PDB entry 4YIA | X-ray diffraction, 1.58 A resolution | chains A and B

# Chain A
Molecule: Thyroxine-binding globulin
Organism: Homo sapiens
UniProt: P05543 (THBG_HUMAN); aligned to UniProt positions 1-375 over residues -19 to 355 (the alignment contains insertions or deletions, so no single offset holds)
Sequence (375 residues; each row starts with the number of its first residue; numbers below 1 keep their minus sign (Met-19 is residue -19)):
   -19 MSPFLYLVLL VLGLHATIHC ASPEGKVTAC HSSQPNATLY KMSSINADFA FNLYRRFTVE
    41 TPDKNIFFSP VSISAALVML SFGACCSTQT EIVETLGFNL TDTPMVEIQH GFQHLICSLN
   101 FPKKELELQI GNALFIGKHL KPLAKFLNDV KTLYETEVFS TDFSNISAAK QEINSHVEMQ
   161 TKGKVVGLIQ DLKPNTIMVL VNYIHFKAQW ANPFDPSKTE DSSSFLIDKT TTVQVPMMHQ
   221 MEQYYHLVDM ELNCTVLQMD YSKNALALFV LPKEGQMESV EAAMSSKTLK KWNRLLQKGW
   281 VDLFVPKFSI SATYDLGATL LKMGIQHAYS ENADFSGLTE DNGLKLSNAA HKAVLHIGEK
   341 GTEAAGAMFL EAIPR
Not modelled in the structure: -19 to 18
Ion coordination: Na+ site 1 near Ser140 (its only coordinating residue here); Ca2+: Asn192, Gln220, Glu222; Na+ site 2 near Asp321 (its only coordinating residue here)
Ligand contacts: indomethacin (IMN): Ser23, Ser24, Ala27, Gln238, Leu246, Leu248, Ser266, Leu269, Lys270, Trp272, Asn273, Leu276
Curated features (UniProtKB/Swiss-Prot):
  - binding site (thyroxine): Asn273
  - glycosylation (N-linked (GlcNAc...) asparagine): Asn16 (complex), Asn79, Ile96, Asn145, Asn233

# Chain B
Molecule: Thyroxine-binding globulin
Organism: Homo sapiens
UniProt: P05543 (THBG_HUMAN); residues 362-395 here correspond to UniProt positions 382-415 (UniProt number = residue number + 20)
Sequence (34 residues; numbered 362 to 395; the number before each row is that of its first residue):
   362 HPIIQIDRSF MLLILERSTR SILFLGKVVN PTEA
Not modelled in the structure: 395
Ligand contacts: indomethacin (IMN): Leu376, Glu377, Arg378, Arg381, Ser382
Curated features (UniProtKB/Swiss-Prot):
  - binding site (thyroxine): Arg378

# How chain A and chain B interact
Contacting residue pairs (117; chain A residue first):
  Ser23(A) - Arg381(B)  hydrogen bond (side chain-backbone)
  Ala27(A) - Ile383(B)  hydrophobic
  Ala30(A) - Leu386(B)
  Phe31(A) - Leu374(B)  hydrophobic
  Phe31(A) - Leu386(B)  hydrophobic
  Tyr34(A) - Met372(B)
  Tyr34(A) - Leu386(B)  hydrophobic
  Tyr34(A) - Lys388(B)
  Asp43(A) - Val390(B)
  Lys44(A) - Lys388(B)
  Lys44(A) - Val390(B)
  Lys44(A) - Glu394(B)  salt bridge
  Asn45(A) - Lys388(B)
  Asn45(A) - Val389(B)
  Asn45(A) - Val390(B)  hydrogen bond (side chain-backbone)
  Asn45(A) - Asn391(B)  hydrogen bond (side chain-backbone)
  Asn45(A) - Glu394(B)
  Ile46(A) - Gly387(B)
  Ile46(A) - Lys388(B)  hydrogen bond (backbone-backbone)
  Phe47(A) - Phe385(B)  hydrophobic
  Phe47(A) - Leu386(B)
  Phe48(A) - Phe385(B)
  Phe48(A) - Leu386(B)  hydrogen bond (backbone-backbone)
  Ser49(A) - Leu384(B)  hydrogen bond (side chain-backbone)
  Ser49(A) - Phe385(B)
  Pro50(A) - Ile383(B)
  Pro50(A) - Leu384(B)
  Pro50(A) - Phe385(B)
  Pro50(A) - Leu386(B)
  Val51(A) - Ile383(B)
  Val51(A) - Leu384(B)
  Leu95(A) - Thr380(B)
  Leu95(A) - Ser382(B)
  Ser98(A) - Ser379(B)  hydrogen bond
  Ser98(A) - Thr380(B)
  Leu99(A) - Glu377(B)
  Leu99(A) - Thr380(B)
  Lys103(A) - Ser379(B)
  Leu108(A) - Glu377(B)
  Ile184(A) - Phe385(B)  hydrophobic
  Phe186(A) - Ile375(B)  hydrophobic
  Phe186(A) - Leu384(B)  hydrophobic
  Phe186(A) - Phe385(B)  hydrophobic
  Ser204(A) - Asp368(B)
  Phe205(A) - Ile367(B)
  Phe205(A) - Asp368(B)
  Phe205(A) - Arg369(B)
  Phe205(A) - Phe371(B)  hydrophobic
  Phe205(A) - Val390(B)
  Phe205(A) - Pro392(B)
  Leu206(A) - Asp368(B)  hydrogen bond (backbone-backbone)
  Leu206(A) - Arg369(B)
  Leu206(A) - Ser370(B)
  Ile207(A) - Val390(B)
  Ile207(A) - Asn391(B)
  Val213(A) - Asn391(B)
  Val213(A) - Thr393(B)
  Gln214(A) - Thr393(B)
  Val215(A) - Pro392(B)  hydrophobic
  Val215(A) - Thr393(B)
  Met217(A) - Ile367(B)
  Met217(A) - Asp368(B)
  Met221(A) - His362(B)
  Thr235(A) - Ile365(B)
  Asp240(A) - Arg378(B)  salt bridge
  Asn244(A) - Glu377(B)  hydrogen bond
  Asn244(A) - Arg378(B)  hydrogen bond (backbone-backbone)
  Asn244(A) - Ser379(B)  hydrogen bond (side chain-backbone)
  Ala245(A) - Leu376(B)
  Ala245(A) - Arg378(B)
  Leu246(A) - Ile375(B)
  Leu246(A) - Leu376(B)  hydrogen bond (backbone-backbone)
  Leu246(A) - Arg378(B)
  Ala247(A) - Leu374(B)
  Leu248(A) - Met372(B)
  Leu248(A) - Leu373(B)
  Leu248(A) - Leu374(B)  hydrogen bond (backbone-backbone)
  Leu248(A) - Leu376(B)  hydrophobic
  Phe249(A) - Ile367(B)  hydrophobic
  Phe249(A) - Phe371(B)  hydrophobic
  Phe249(A) - Met372(B)
  Phe249(A) - Leu373(B)  hydrophobic
  Val250(A) - Phe371(B)
  Val250(A) - Met372(B)  hydrogen bond (backbone-backbone)
  Leu251(A) - Gln366(B)
  Leu251(A) - Arg369(B)
  Leu251(A) - Ser370(B)
  Pro252(A) - Arg369(B)  hydrogen bond (backbone-side chain)
  Pro252(A) - Ser370(B)
  Lys253(A) - Arg369(B)
  Glu254(A) - Arg369(B)
  Met257(A) - Ser370(B)
  Met257(A) - Phe371(B)
  Glu261(A) - Lys388(B)  salt bridge
  Asn273(A) - Arg381(B)
  Trp280(A) - His362(B)
  Trp280(A) - Pro363(B)
  Val281(A) - Pro363(B)
  Val281(A) - Ile365(B)  hydrophobic
  Asp282(A) - Pro363(B)  hydrogen bond (backbone-backbone)
  Asp282(A) - Ile364(B)
  Asp282(A) - Ile365(B)  hydrogen bond (backbone-backbone)
  Leu283(A) - Ile365(B)
  Phe284(A) - Ile364(B)  hydrophobic
  Phe284(A) - Ile365(B)  hydrogen bond (backbone-backbone)
  Phe284(A) - Gln366(B)
  Phe284(A) - Ile367(B)  hydrogen bond (backbone-backbone)
  Pro286(A) - Ile367(B)
  Phe288(A) - Phe371(B)  hydrophobic
  Phe288(A) - Val389(B)  hydrophobic
  Phe288(A) - Pro392(B)
  Ser289(A) - Pro392(B)
  Leu335(A) - Leu373(B)  hydrophobic
  Ile337(A) - Leu373(B)  hydrophobic
  Thr342(A) - Ile375(B)
  Ala344(A) - Phe385(B)  hydrophobic
  Ala345(A) - Phe385(B)
Other interface residues (no listed pair), chain A (71 interface residues in all): Leu19, Tyr20, Thr38, His226, Leu237, Gln238, Tyr241, Met264, Leu269, Val285, Ile290, Gly346

# Overview
Chain A and chain B form an interface of 71 and 33 residues respectively, with 19 hydrogen bonds and 3 salt
bridges. Among the polar pairs are Lys44(A)-Glu394(B), Asp240(A)-Arg378(B) and Glu261(A)-Lys388(B).
Indomethacin is bound between chain A and chain B.
Here chain A is Thyroxine-binding globulin and chain B is Thyroxine-binding globulin, both from Homo sapiens.
Entry 4YIA (Structural mechanism of hormone release in thyroxine binding globulin) was determined by X-ray
diffraction.
